1EAO - chain A; structure by X-ray diffraction, 1.40 A resolution.

== Chain A ==
Name: Runt-related transcription factor 1
Source organism: Mus musculus
Notes: fragment: runt domain residues 46-185
Reference sequence: Q03347 (RUN1_MOUSE); residues 46-185 here = UniProt positions 46-185
Sequence (140 residues; row label = number of the first residue in the row):
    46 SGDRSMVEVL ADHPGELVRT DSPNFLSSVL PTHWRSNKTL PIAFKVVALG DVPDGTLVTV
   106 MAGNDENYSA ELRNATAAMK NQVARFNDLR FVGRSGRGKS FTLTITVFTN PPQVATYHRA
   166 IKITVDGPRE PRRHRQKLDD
Unresolved in the structure: 46-49, 174-185
Sequence notes: engineered mutation Ser72 (Cys in Q03347), Ser81 (Cys in Q03347)
Curated features (UniProtKB/Swiss-Prot):
  - region (Interaction with DNA): Arg80, Asn82 to Thr84, Arg135 to Gly143, Ile168 to Arg177
  - binding site (chloride): Asn112, Glu116, Arg139, Val170
  - mutagenesis: Arg80 (R80A: Interferes with DNA-binding), Asn109 (N109A: Interferes with heterodimerization), Tyr113 (Y113A: Interferes with heterodimerization), Arg142 (R142A: Interferes with DNA-binding), Lys144 (K144M: Interferes with DNA-binding), Thr149 (T149A: Interferes with heterodimerization), Val170 (V170A: No effect), Asp171 (D171A: Interferes with DNA-binding), Arg174 (R174A: Interferes with DNA-binding), Arg177 (R177A: Interferes with DNA-binding)

== Summary ==
From UniProt: 4 chloride-binding residues and 10 mutagenesis sites.
Chain A is Runt-related transcription factor 1 (Mus musculus); the structure, THE RUNX1 Runt domain at 1.4A
resolution: a structural switch and specifically bound chloride ions modulate ..., was determined by X-ray
diffraction, deposited together with 1EAN and 1EAQ.
